7V6Q - chains A and B of the 4 polymer chains in the assembly; structure by X-ray diffraction, 3.00 A resolution.

# Chain A
Name: Histone chaperone ASF1A
Source organism: Homo sapiens
UniProt: Q9Y294 (ASF1A_HUMAN); numbering as in UniProt (aligned over 1-156)
Sequence (156 residues; each row starts with the number of its first residue):
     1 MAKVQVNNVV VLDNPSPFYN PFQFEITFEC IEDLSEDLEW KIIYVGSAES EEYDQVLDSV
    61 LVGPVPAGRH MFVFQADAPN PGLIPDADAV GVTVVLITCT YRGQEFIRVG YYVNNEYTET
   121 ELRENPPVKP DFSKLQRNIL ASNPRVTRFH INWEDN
Not modelled in the structure: 155-156

# Chain B
Name: Histone H3.1
Source organism: Homo sapiens
UniProt: P68431 (H31_HUMAN); residues 0-135 here correspond to UniProt positions 1-136 (UniProt number = residue number + 1)
Sequence (136 residues; row label = number of the first residue in the row; numbering starts at 0):
     0 MARTKQTARK STGGKAPRKQ LATKAARKSA PATGGVKKPH RYRPGTVALR EIRRYQKSTE
    60 LLIRKLPFQR LVREIAQDFK TDLRFQSSAV MALQEACEAY LVGLFEDTNL CAIHAKRVTI
   120 MPKDIQLARR IRGERA
Not modelled in the structure: 0-39
Reported in the primary citation:
  - mutagenesis - I51A, R52A: unchanged binding to Isoform 2 of Nuclear autoantigenic sperm protein
  - conformationally variable residues: R40 to S57
  - mutagenesis - I51A/R52A: decreased binding to Isoform 2 of Nuclear autoantigenic sperm protein

# Interface between chain A and chain B
Residue-residue contacts (38; chain A residue first):
  V45(A) - R129(B)
  A48(A) - K122(B)
  A48(A) - Q125(B)
  A48(A) - L126(B)  hydrophobic
  E49(A) - K122(B)
  E49(A) - Q125(B)
  E51(A) - R129(B)
  E51(A) - A135(B)  hydrogen bond (side chain-backbone)
  D54(A) - R129(B)  salt bridge
  A87(A) - K122(B)
  D88(A) - K122(B)  salt bridge
  V92(A) - C110(B)  hydrophobic
  V92(A) - H113(B)
  V92(A) - A114(B)  hydrophobic
  V92(A) - L126(B)
  T93(A) - L126(B)
  V94(A) - L126(B)
  V94(A) - I130(B)  hydrophobic
  L96(A) - R129(B)
  E105(A) - R134(B)  salt bridge
  R108(A) - G132(B)
  R108(A) - R134(B)
  G110(A) - I130(B)
  Y111(A) - I130(B)
  Y112(A) - D106(B)  hydrogen bond (side chain-backbone)
  Y112(A) - C110(B)
  Y112(A) - L126(B)
  Y112(A) - A127(B)
  Y112(A) - I130(B)
  N114(A) - A114(B)
  L140(A) - H113(B)
  R145(A) - D106(B)  salt bridge
  R145(A) - L109(B)
  R145(A) - I130(B)
  T147(A) - R131(B)  hydrogen bond (side chain-backbone)
  T147(A) - G132(B)  hydrogen bond (side chain-backbone)
  F149(A) - G132(B)
  F149(A) - R134(B)
Other interface residues (no listed pair), chain A (22 interface residues in all): N143

# Overview
22 residues of chain A face 15 of chain B across their interface; the contacts include 4 hydrogen bonds and 4
salt bridges. Polar contacts include D54(A)-R129(B), D88(A)-K122(B) and E105(A)-R134(B). The paper reports
that I51A/R52A of chain B reduce binding to Isoform 2 of Nuclear autoantigenic sperm protein; conformational
variability at R40(B); 3 substitutions were tested in all.
Chain A is Histone chaperone ASF1A and chain B is Histone H3.1, both from Homo sapiens; the structure, Crystal
structure of sNASP-ASF1A-H3.1-H4 complex, was determined by X-ray diffraction.
